PDB entry 4TKH | X-ray diffraction, 0.93 A resolution | chain A

# Chain A
Molecule: Fatty acid-binding protein, heart
Organism: Homo sapiens
Reference sequence: P05413 (FABPH_HUMAN); residues 0-132 here correspond to UniProt positions 1-133 (UniProt number = residue number + 1)
Chain sequence (133 residues; each row starts with the number of its first residue; numbering starts at 0):
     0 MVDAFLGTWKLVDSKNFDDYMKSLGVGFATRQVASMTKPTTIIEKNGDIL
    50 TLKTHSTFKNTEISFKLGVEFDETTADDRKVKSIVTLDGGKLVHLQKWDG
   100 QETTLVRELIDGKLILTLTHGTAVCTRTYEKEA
Swiss-Prot annotation at these positions:
  - binding site ((9Z)-octadecenoate): Arg126 to Tyr128
  - binding site (hexadecanoate): Arg126 to Tyr128
  - binding site (octadecanoate): Arg126 to Tyr128
  - modified residue: Val1 (N-acetylvaline), Thr7 (Phosphothreonine), Tyr19 (Phosphotyrosine), Ser22 (Phosphoserine), Thr29 (Phosphothreonine), Ser82 (Phosphoserine)
What the authors report for this chain:
  - binding site for myristic acid: Phe16, Ala75

# Summary
Curated annotation (UniProt) lists 3 (9Z)-octadecenoate-binding residues, 3 hexadecanoate-binding residues and
3 octadecanoate-binding residues. The paper reports a binding site for myristic acid at Phe16 and Ala75.
Chain A is Fatty acid-binding protein, heart (Homo sapiens); the structure, The 0.93 angstrom X-ray structure
of the human heart fatty acid-binding protein complexed with myristic acid, was determined by X-ray
diffraction together with 3WVM, 4TJZ, 4TKB and 4TKJ from the same study.
